5K3I - chains A and B; structure by X-ray diffraction, 2.68 A resolution.

Chain A (and B):
Name: Acyl-coenzyme A oxidase
From: Caenorhabditis elegans
Notes: chain B of this document is another copy of the same molecule, construct and numbering; everything in this record applies to it too
Reference sequence: O62140 (O62140_CAEEL); numbering as in UniProt (aligned over 1-674)
Chain sequence (684 residues; row label = number of the first residue in the row):
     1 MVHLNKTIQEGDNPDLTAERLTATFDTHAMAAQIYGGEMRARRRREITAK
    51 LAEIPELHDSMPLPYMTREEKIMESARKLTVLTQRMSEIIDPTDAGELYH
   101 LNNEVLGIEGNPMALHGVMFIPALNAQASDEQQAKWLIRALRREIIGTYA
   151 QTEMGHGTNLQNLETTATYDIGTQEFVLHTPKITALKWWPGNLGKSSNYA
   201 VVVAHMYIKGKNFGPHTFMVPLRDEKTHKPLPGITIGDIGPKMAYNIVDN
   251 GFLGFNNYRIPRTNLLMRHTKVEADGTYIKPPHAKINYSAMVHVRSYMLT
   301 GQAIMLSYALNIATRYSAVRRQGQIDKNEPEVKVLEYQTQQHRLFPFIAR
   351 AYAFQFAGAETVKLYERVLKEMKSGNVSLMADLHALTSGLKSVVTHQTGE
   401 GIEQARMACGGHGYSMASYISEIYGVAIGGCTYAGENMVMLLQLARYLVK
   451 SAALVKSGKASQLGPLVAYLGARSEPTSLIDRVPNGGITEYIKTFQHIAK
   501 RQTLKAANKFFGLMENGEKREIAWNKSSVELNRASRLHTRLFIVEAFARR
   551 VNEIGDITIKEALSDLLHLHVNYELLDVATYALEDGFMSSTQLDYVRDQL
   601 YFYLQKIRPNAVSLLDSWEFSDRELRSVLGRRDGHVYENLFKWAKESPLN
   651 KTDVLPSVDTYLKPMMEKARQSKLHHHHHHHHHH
Disordered / not traced: 1, 283-289, 670-684 (chain B: 1, 283-289, 374-377, 670-684)
Differences from the reference sequence: engineered mutation A434 (Glu in O62140); expression tag (675-684)
Small-molecule neighbours:
  - ATP (adenosine-5'-triphosphate), molecule 1: H342, R343, F347, Q404, M407, Y573
  - ATP, molecule 2: S392, V393, H396, N437, M438, L441, V529, R533, R536, Y581
  - FAD (flavin-adenine dinucleotide), molecule 1: L115, Y149, A150, Q151, T152, H156, G157, T158, W189, P190, G191, N250, G429, T432, Y433, A434, G435, E436, M438, V439, L442
  - FAD, molecule 2: Y316, R320, Q322, V334, Y337, T339, Q340, R343, M407, A408, C409, G410, G411, Y414
UniProt features mapped onto this chain:
  - motif: S672 to L674 (Microbody targeting signal)
  - binding site (FAD): Y149 to T152, G157, T158, G191, R320, Q340 to R343, G411, E436
  - binding site (substrate): K285 to Y288, R295
  - binding site (ATP): H342, S392, H396, Q404, R533 to R536, Y581
  - mutagenesis: V118 (V118A: Shows catalytic activity toward asc-omega-C5-CoA without affecting activity toward asc-C9-CoA, asc-omega-C7-CoA or fatty acyl-CoA; when associated with F-245 and E-301), W189 (W189A: Loss of ATP and FAD binding), Y245 (Y245F: Shows catalytic activity toward asc-omega-C5-CoA without affecting activity toward asc-C9-CoA, asc-omega-C7-CoA or fatty acyl-CoA; when associated with A-118 and E-301), G301 (G301E: Reduced catalytic activity toward ascaroside asc-C9-CoA, but not toward fatty acyl-CoA substrates. Has a slight activity toward asc-omega-C5-CoA ...), Q340 (Q340A: Loss of ATP and FAD binding), K391 (K391A: Loss of ATP binding and severe reduction in FAD binding), H396 (H396G: Loss of ATP and FAD binding. Severe loss of catalytic activity toward ascaroside-CoA and fatty acyl-CoA substrates ...), N437 (N437A: Loss of ATP binding and severe reduction in FAD binding), R533 (R533E: Loss of ATP binding), R536 (R536E: Loss of ATP binding)
From the paper describing this entry:
  - mutagenesis - E434A: abolished catalytic activity (proposed by the authors, not directly observed)
  - specificity-determining residues: A95, Y99, V118, Y245, H293, Y297, G301
  - mutagenesis - G301E: decreased catalytic activity on asc-C9-CoA (1)
  - mutagenesis - G301E: unchanged catalytic activity on fatty acyl-CoA substrates
  - mutagenesis - V118A/Y245F/G301E, G301E: increased catalytic activity on asc-omegaC5-CoA (2)
  - binding site for ATP: H396, N437, R533, R536
  - mutagenesis - W189A, Q340A, K391A, H396G, N437A, R533E, R536E: abolished binding to ATP
  - mutagenesis - H396G: unchanged stability
  - mutagenesis - K391A, H396G, N437A: decreased binding to flavin-adenine dinucleotide
  - mutagenesis - H396G: abolished catalytic activity (when FAD is not included in the assay)
  - contacts within the chain: K391-N437 (hydrogen bond)
  - conformationally variable residues (order/disorder transition): K391, I428 to M438
  - mutagenesis - K391A, N437A: decreased binding to ATP
  - binding site for flavin-adenine dinucleotide: W189, Q340
  - mutagenesis - W189A, Q340A: abolished binding to flavin-adenine dinucleotide
  - mutagenesis - H396G: decreased binding to FAD
  - mutagenesis - W189A, Q340A, K391A, N437A: abolished binding to FAD

Interface between chain A and chain B:
Contacting residue pairs - 249 pairs, chain A then chain B:
  P64(A) - P241(B)
  T67(A) - T67(B)
  E69(A) - P648(B)
  I72(A) - L649(B)  hydrophobic
  I72(A) - S657(B)
  M73(A) - P656(B)
  M73(A) - S657(B)  hydrogen bond (side chain-backbone)
  M73(A) - Y661(B)  hydrophobic
  A76(A) - Y661(B)
  A76(A) - L662(B)  hydrophobic
  R77(A) - Y661(B)
  L79(A) - L662(B)  hydrophobic
  T80(A) - Y661(B)
  T80(A) - L662(B)
  T80(A) - M665(B)
  T83(A) - M665(B)
  Q84(A) - K668(B)
  P112(A) - L662(B)  hydrophobic
  M113(A) - M665(B)  hydrophobic
  R142(A) - A669(B)
  R143(A) - M666(B)
  E144(A) - M666(B)
  E144(A) - A669(B)
  I146(A) - L662(B)  hydrophobic
  I146(A) - M666(B)  hydrophobic
  M154(A) - R320(B)  hydrogen bond (backbone-side chain)
  M154(A) - H412(B)  hydrogen bond (backbone-side chain)
  M154(A) - Y637(B)  hydrophobic
  M154(A) - F641(B)  hydrophobic
  G155(A) - R320(B)  hydrogen bond (backbone-side chain)
  G155(A) - Q322(B)  hydrogen bond (backbone-side chain)
  H156(A) - R320(B)
  H156(A) - Q322(B)
  H156(A) - E331(B)  salt bridge
  G157(A) - R320(B)
  G157(A) - Q322(B)  hydrogen bond (backbone-side chain)
  T158(A) - Q322(B)  hydrogen bond (backbone-side chain)
  N159(A) - Q322(B)  hydrogen bond (backbone-side chain)
  N159(A) - G323(B)
  N159(A) - E331(B)  hydrogen bond
  N162(A) - E331(B)  hydrogen bond
  I183(A) - Y637(B)
  I183(A) - E638(B)
  I183(A) - F641(B)  hydrophobic
  T184(A) - Y637(B)
  L186(A) - F641(B)  hydrophobic
  W188(A) - H412(B)
  W188(A) - L640(B)
  W188(A) - F641(B)  hydrophobic
  W188(A) - A644(B)  hydrophobic
  W189(A) - G411(B)
  W189(A) - H412(B)  hydrogen bond
  W189(A) - Y414(B)  hydrophobic
  W189(A) - S415(B)
  K195(A) - L649(B)
  K195(A) - N650(B)  hydrogen bond
  K195(A) - T652(B)  hydrogen bond (side chain-backbone)
  K195(A) - D653(B)
  K195(A) - L655(B)
  K195(A) - V658(B)
  N198(A) - M666(B)  hydrogen bond
  R223(A) - D653(B)  salt bridge
  K226(A) - K663(B)
  K226(A) - E667(B)
  H228(A) - V654(B)
  H228(A) - V658(B)
  K229(A) - V654(B)
  P230(A) - D653(B)
  G237(A) - N650(B)
  D238(A) - A644(B)
  D238(A) - L649(B)
  D238(A) - N650(B)  hydrogen bond (backbone-side chain)
  I239(A) - W643(B)
  I239(A) - A644(B)
  G240(A) - W643(B)
  G240(A) - S647(B)
  P241(A) - P64(B)
  P241(A) - S415(B)
  P241(A) - M416(B)  hydrogen bond (backbone-backbone)
  P241(A) - W643(B)
  K242(A) - Y414(B)
  K242(A) - M416(B)
  M243(A) - E403(B)
  M243(A) - R406(B)
  M243(A) - Y414(B)  hydrogen bond (backbone-backbone)
  M243(A) - M416(B)
  M243(A) - S421(B)
  A244(A) - Y414(B)
  Y245(A) - Y414(B)
  R320(A) - M154(B)  hydrogen bond (side chain-backbone)
  R320(A) - G155(B)  hydrogen bond (side chain-backbone)
  R320(A) - H156(B)
  R320(A) - G157(B)
  Q322(A) - G155(B)  hydrogen bond (side chain-backbone)
  Q322(A) - H156(B)
  Q322(A) - G157(B)  hydrogen bond (side chain-backbone)
  Q322(A) - T158(B)  hydrogen bond (side chain-backbone)
  Q322(A) - N159(B)  hydrogen bond (side chain-backbone)
  G323(A) - N159(B)
  I325(A) - E521(B)
  I325(A) - N525(B)
  D326(A) - K519(B)  salt bridge
  K327(A) - E521(B)
  E331(A) - H156(B)  salt bridge
  E331(A) - N159(B)  hydrogen bond
  E331(A) - N162(B)
  E336(A) - N525(B)  hydrogen bond (backbone-side chain)
  Y337(A) - N525(B)
  Q338(A) - N525(B)  hydrogen bond (backbone-side chain)
  Q338(A) - K526(B)  hydrogen bond (side chain-backbone)
  Q338(A) - S528(B)
  Q338(A) - V529(B)  hydrogen bond (side chain-backbone)
  T339(A) - M438(B)
  T339(A) - S528(B)
  T339(A) - N532(B)
  H342(A) - V529(B)
  R343(A) - E436(B)  salt bridge
  R343(A) - M438(B)
  E403(A) - M243(B)
  E403(A) - Y424(B)  hydrogen bond
  E403(A) - I428(B)
  R406(A) - M243(B)
  R406(A) - I428(B)
  M407(A) - C431(B)  hydrophobic
  M407(A) - E436(B)
  G411(A) - W189(B)
  H412(A) - M154(B)  hydrogen bond (side chain-backbone)
  H412(A) - W188(B)
  H412(A) - W189(B)  hydrogen bond
  Y414(A) - W189(B)  hydrophobic
  Y414(A) - K242(B)
  Y414(A) - M243(B)  hydrogen bond (backbone-backbone)
  Y414(A) - A244(B)
  Y414(A) - Y245(B)
  Y414(A) - G425(B)  hydrogen bond (side chain-backbone)
  Y414(A) - V426(B)
  Y414(A) - G429(B)
  S415(A) - W189(B)
  S415(A) - P241(B)
  M416(A) - P241(B)  hydrogen bond (backbone-backbone)
  M416(A) - K242(B)
  M416(A) - M243(B)
  S421(A) - M243(B)
  Y424(A) - E403(B)  hydrogen bond
  Y424(A) - Y424(B)  hydrophobic
  G425(A) - Y414(B)  hydrogen bond (backbone-side chain)
  V426(A) - Y414(B)
  I428(A) - R406(B)
  G429(A) - Y414(B)
  C431(A) - M407(B)  hydrophobic
  E436(A) - R343(B)  salt bridge
  E436(A) - M407(B)
  M438(A) - T339(B)
  M438(A) - R343(B)
  K505(A) - D594(B)  salt bridge
  K505(A) - R597(B)
  K509(A) - Y601(B)
  K519(A) - D326(B)
  E521(A) - I325(B)
  E521(A) - K327(B)  salt bridge
  N525(A) - I325(B)
  N525(A) - E336(B)  hydrogen bond (side chain-backbone)
  N525(A) - Y337(B)
  N525(A) - Q338(B)  hydrogen bond (side chain-backbone)
  K526(A) - Q338(B)  hydrogen bond (backbone-side chain)
  S528(A) - Q338(B)
  S528(A) - T339(B)
  V529(A) - Q338(B)  hydrogen bond (backbone-side chain)
  V529(A) - T339(B)
  V529(A) - H342(B)
  V529(A) - Y601(B)
  E530(A) - R597(B)  salt bridge
  E530(A) - Y601(B)  hydrogen bond
  N532(A) - T339(B)
  R533(A) - L576(B)
  R533(A) - Y601(B)  hydrogen bond
  L576(A) - R533(B)
  A579(A) - T580(B)
  T580(A) - A579(B)
  T580(A) - T580(B)  hydrogen bond
  T580(A) - L583(B)
  L583(A) - T580(B)
  E584(A) - S590(B)  hydrogen bond (backbone-side chain)
  E584(A) - L593(B)
  E584(A) - R597(B)  salt bridge
  S590(A) - E584(B)  hydrogen bond (side chain-backbone)
  L593(A) - E584(B)
  D594(A) - K505(B)  salt bridge
  R597(A) - K505(B)
  R597(A) - E530(B)  salt bridge
  R597(A) - E584(B)  salt bridge
  Y601(A) - K509(B)
  Y601(A) - V529(B)
  Y601(A) - E530(B)  hydrogen bond
  Y601(A) - R533(B)  hydrogen bond
  Y637(A) - M154(B)  hydrophobic
  Y637(A) - I183(B)
  Y637(A) - T184(B)
  E638(A) - I183(B)
  L640(A) - W188(B)
  F641(A) - M154(B)  hydrophobic
  F641(A) - I183(B)  hydrophobic
  F641(A) - L186(B)  hydrophobic
  F641(A) - W188(B)  hydrophobic
  W643(A) - I239(B)
  W643(A) - G240(B)
  W643(A) - P241(B)
  A644(A) - W188(B)  hydrophobic
  A644(A) - D238(B)
  A644(A) - I239(B)
  S647(A) - G240(B)
  P648(A) - E69(B)
  L649(A) - I72(B)  hydrophobic
  L649(A) - K195(B)
  L649(A) - D238(B)
  N650(A) - K195(B)  hydrogen bond
  N650(A) - G237(B)
  N650(A) - D238(B)  hydrogen bond (side chain-backbone)
  T652(A) - K195(B)  hydrogen bond (backbone-side chain)
  D653(A) - K195(B)
  D653(A) - R223(B)  salt bridge
  D653(A) - P230(B)
  V654(A) - H228(B)
  L655(A) - K195(B)
  P656(A) - M73(B)
  S657(A) - I72(B)
  S657(A) - M73(B)
  V658(A) - K195(B)
  V658(A) - H228(B)
  Y661(A) - M73(B)
  Y661(A) - A76(B)  hydrophobic
  Y661(A) - R77(B)
  Y661(A) - T80(B)
  L662(A) - L79(B)  hydrophobic
  L662(A) - T80(B)
  L662(A) - P112(B)  hydrophobic
  L662(A) - I146(B)  hydrophobic
  K663(A) - K226(B)
  M665(A) - T80(B)
  M665(A) - T83(B)
  M665(A) - M113(B)  hydrophobic
  M666(A) - R143(B)
  M666(A) - E144(B)
  M666(A) - I145(B)  hydrophobic
  M666(A) - I146(B)  hydrophobic
  M666(A) - N198(B)  hydrogen bond
  K668(A) - Q84(B)
  A669(A) - R142(B)
  A669(A) - E144(B)
Other interface residues (no listed pair), chain A (138 interface residues in all): R68, I145, E225, T227, D249, F252, R321, H396, Q404, G410, T432, I522, S527, Y581, D585, K645, T660, E667
Other interface residues (no listed pair), chain B (139 interface residues in all): R68, S196, E225, T227, D249, F252, R321, H396, Q404, G410, T432, L442, I522, S527, Y581, D585, K645, T660

Summary:
138 residues of chain A and 139 residues of chain B are in contact, with 51 hydrogen bonds and 14 salt
bridges. Among the polar pairs are H156(A)-E331(B), R223(A)-D653(B) and D326(A)-K519(B). The paper reports a
binding site for ATP at H396(A), N437(A) and R533(A) among others; W189A, Q340A and K391A of chain A, among
others, abolish binding to ATP; 10 substitutions were tested in all.
Chain A and chain B are both Acyl-coenzyme A oxidase (Caenorhabditis elegans); the structure, Crystal
structure of Acyl-CoA oxidase-1 in Caenorhabditis elegans complexed with FAD and ATP, was determined by X-ray
diffraction together with 5K3G, 5K3H and 5K3J from the same study.
